Entry 6FUK (X-ray diffraction, 2.00 A resolution); this record covers chain A.

== Chain A ==
Molecule: Lysine-specific demethylase 6A
Source organism: Homo sapiens
Notes: EC 1.14.11.-
UniProtKB: O15550 (KDM6A_HUMAN); numbering as in UniProt (aligned over 877-1401)
Amino-acid sequence (531 residues; row label = number of the first residue in the row):
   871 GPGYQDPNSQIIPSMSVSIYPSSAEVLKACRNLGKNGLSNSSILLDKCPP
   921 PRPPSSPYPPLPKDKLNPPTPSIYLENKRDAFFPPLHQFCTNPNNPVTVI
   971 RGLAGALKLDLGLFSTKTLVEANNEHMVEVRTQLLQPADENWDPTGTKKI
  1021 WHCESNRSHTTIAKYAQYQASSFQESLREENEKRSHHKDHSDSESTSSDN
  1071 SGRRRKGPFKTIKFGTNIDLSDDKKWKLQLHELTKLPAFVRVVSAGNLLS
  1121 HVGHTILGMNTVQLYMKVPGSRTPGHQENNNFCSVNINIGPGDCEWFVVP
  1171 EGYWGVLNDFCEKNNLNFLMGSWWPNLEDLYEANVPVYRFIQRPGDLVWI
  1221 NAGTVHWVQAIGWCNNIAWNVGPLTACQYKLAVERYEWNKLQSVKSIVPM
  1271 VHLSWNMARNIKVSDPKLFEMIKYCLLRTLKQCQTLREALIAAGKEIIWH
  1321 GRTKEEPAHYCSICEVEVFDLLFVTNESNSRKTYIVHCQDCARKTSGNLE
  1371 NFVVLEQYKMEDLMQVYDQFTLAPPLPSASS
Unresolved in the structure: 871-885, 904-908, 1050-1077, 1396-1401
Sequence notes: expression tag (871-876); conflict Asn878 (Ser in O15550), Ser879 (Pro in O15550)
Bound ions: Mn2+: His1146, Glu1148 (together with 8-hydroxyquinoline-5-carboxylic acid); Zn2+: Cys1331, Cys1334, Cys1358, Cys1361
Small-molecule neighbours:
  - 8-hydroxyquinoline-5-carboxylic acid (8XQ): Phe1084, Asn1087, Tyr1135, Lys1137, Thr1143, His1146, Glu1148, Ser1154, Asn1156, Trp1166, His1226, Val1228, Asn1236
  - 2-(2-methoxyethoxy)ethanol (PG0): Arg1111, Val1113, Ser1114, Ala1115, Ser1120, His1121

== Overview ==
Bound to chain A: 8-hydroxyquinoline-5-carboxylic acid and 2-(2-methoxyethoxy)ethanol. The Mn2+ site is built
by His1146 and Glu1148. The Zn2+ site is built by Cys1331, Cys1334, Cys1358 and Cys1361.
Chain A is Lysine-specific demethylase 6A (Homo sapiens); the structure, Crystal structure of UTX complexed
with 5-carboxy-8-hydroxyquinoline, was determined by X-ray diffraction together with 6FUL and 6G8F from the
same study.
